PDB entry 5B5U | X-ray diffraction, 2.61 A resolution | chains A and C of the 4 polymer chains in the assembly

[Chain A]
Name: L-asparaginase
Organism: Pyrococcus furiosus DSM 3638
Notes: EC 3.5.1.1; fragment: N-Terminal domain
UniProt: Q8TZE8 (Q8TZE8_PYRFU); residue numbers follow UniProt; this construct covers 1-178
Chain sequence (178 residues; numbered 1 to 178; the number before each row is that of its first residue):
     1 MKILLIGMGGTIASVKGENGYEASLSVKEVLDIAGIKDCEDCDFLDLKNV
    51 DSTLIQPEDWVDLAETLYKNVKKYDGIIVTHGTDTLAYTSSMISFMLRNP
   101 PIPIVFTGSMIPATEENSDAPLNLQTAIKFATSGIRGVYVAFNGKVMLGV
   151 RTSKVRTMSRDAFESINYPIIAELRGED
Not modelled in the structure: 176-178
Cystine bridges: Cys39-Cys42
Residues lining bound ligands: aspartic acid (ASP): Gly10, Thr11, Val50, Asp51, Ser52, Gly82, Thr83, Asp84, Ser109, Met110
What the authors report for this chain:
  - binding site for Leu-val-val-asn: Phe44
  - conformationally variable residues (order/disorder transition): Gly176 to Asp178

[Chain C]
Name: Leu-val-val-asn
Chain sequence (4 residues; each row starts with the number of its first residue):
     1 LVVN
What the authors report for this chain:
  - self-association interface (contacts with another copy of this molecule); pairs are residue here / residue on that copy: Leu1-Val3 (hydrogen bond)

[Chain A / chain C interface]
Pairs across the interface - 7 pairs, chain A then chain C:
  Ile170(A) - Val3(C)
  Ile171(A) - Val3(C)
  Ala172(A) - Val2(C)
  Glu173(A) - Leu1(C)
  Glu173(A) - Val2(C)  hydrogen bond (backbone-backbone)
  Leu174(A) - Leu1(C)
  Arg175(A) - Asn4(C)  hydrogen bond (side chain-backbone)
Interface residues without a listed pair, chain A (9 interface residues in all): Lys129, Phe130, Gly144
Interface features reported in the paper:
  - specific contacts: Glu173(A)-Val2(C) (hydrogen bond)

[In short]
Chain A and chain C form an interface of 9 and 4 residues respectively; the contacts include 2 hydrogen bonds.
Among the polar pairs are Arg175(A)-Asn4(C) and Glu173(A)-Val2(C). The authors report a hydrogen bond between
Glu173(A) and Val2(C). Chain A binds aspartic acid. The paper reports a binding site for Leu-val-val-asn at
Phe44(A); conformational variability at Gly176(A).
Chain A is L-asparaginase (Pyrococcus furiosus DSM 3638) and chain C is Leu-val-val-asn; the structure,
Crystal structure of truncated Pyrococcus furiosus L-asparaginase with peptide, was determined by X-ray
diffraction, deposited together with 5B74 and 5CBP.
